7DFA - chains A and H of the 4 polymer chains in the assembly; structure by X-ray diffraction, 2.54 A resolution.

[Chain A]
Molecule: Beta-arrestin-1
Organism: Bos taurus
UniProtKB: P17870 (ARRB1_BOVIN); numbering as in UniProt (aligned over 1-418)
Sequence (426 residues; row label = number of the first residue in the row):
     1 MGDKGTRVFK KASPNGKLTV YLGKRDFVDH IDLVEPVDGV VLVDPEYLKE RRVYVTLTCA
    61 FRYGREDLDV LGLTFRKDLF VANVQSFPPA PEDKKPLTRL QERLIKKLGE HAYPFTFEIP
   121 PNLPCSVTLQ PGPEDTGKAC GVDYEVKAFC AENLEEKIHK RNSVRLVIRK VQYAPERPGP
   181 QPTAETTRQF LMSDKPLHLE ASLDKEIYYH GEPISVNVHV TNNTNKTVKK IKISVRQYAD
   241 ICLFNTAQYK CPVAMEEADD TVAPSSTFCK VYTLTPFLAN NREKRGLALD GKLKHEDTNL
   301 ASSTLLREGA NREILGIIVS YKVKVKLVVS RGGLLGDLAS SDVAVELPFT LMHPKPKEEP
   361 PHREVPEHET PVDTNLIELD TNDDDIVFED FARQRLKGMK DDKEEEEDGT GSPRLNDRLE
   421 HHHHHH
Unresolved in the structure: 1-4, 368-426
Sequence notes: expression tag (419-426)
Curated features (UniProtKB/Swiss-Prot):
  - motif: Asp385 to Arg395 ([DE]-X(1,2)-F-X-X-[FL]-X-X-X-R motif)
  - binding site (1D-myo-inositol hexakisphosphate): Lys250, Met255, Lys324, Lys326
  - modified residue: Tyr47 (Phosphotyrosine), Ser412 (Phosphoserine)
  - mutagenesis: Lys157 (K157Q: Impairs InsP6-binding and oligomerization; when associated with Q-160 and Q-161), Lys160 (K160Q: Impairs InsP6-binding and oligomerization; when associated with Q-157 and Q-161), Arg161 (R161Q: Impairs InsP6-binding and oligomerization; when associated with Q-157 and Q-160), Lys232 (K232Q: Impairs InsP6-binding and oligomerization; when associated with Q-236, Q-250, Q-324 and Q-326), Arg236 (R236Q: Impairs InsP6-binding and oligomerization; when associated with Q-232, Q-250, Q-324 and Q-326), Lys250 (K250Q: Impairs InsP6-binding and oligomerization; when associated with Q-232, Q-236, Q-324 and Q-326), Lys324 (K324Q: Impairs InsP6-binding and oligomerization; when associated with Q-232, Q-236, Q-250 and Q-326), Lys326 (K326Q: Impairs InsP6-binding and oligomerization; when associated with Q-232, Q-236, Q-250 and Q-324), Phe391 (F391A: Abolishes interaction with AP2B1; no effect on interaction with CLTC), Arg395 (R395E: Abolishes interaction with AP2B1; impairs interaction with CLTC), Leu396 (L396A: Impairs interaction with AP2B1; no effect on interaction with CLTC)
From the paper describing this entry:
  - conformationally variable residues (side-chain flip): Ala90 to Lys94, Leu293, Lys294, His295, Lys355 to Glu359
  - contacts within the chain: Gln189-Asp194 (hydrogen bond)

[Chain H]
Molecule: FAB30 heavy chain
Organism: Mus musculus
Sequence (249 residues; each row starts with the number of its first residue):
     1 MFVFSIATNA YAEISEVQLV ESGGGLVQPG GSLRLSCAAS GFNVYSSSIH WVRQAPGKGL
    61 EWVASISSYY GYTYYADSVK GRFTISADTS KNTAYLQMNS LRAEDTAVYY CARSRQFWYS
   121 GLDYWGQGTL VTVSSASTKG PSVFPLAPSS KSTSGGTAAL GCLVKDYFPE PVTVSWNSGA
   181 LTSGVHTFPA VLQSSGLYSL SSVVTVPSSS LGTQTYICNV NHKPSNTKVD KKVEPKSCDK
   241 THHHHHHHH
Unresolved in the structure: 1-16, 210-213, 237-249
Cystine bridges: Cys37-Cys111, Cys162-Cys218

[Interface between chain A and chain H]
Pairs across the interface (29; chain A residue first):
  His210(A) - Ser46(H)
  His210(A) - Phe117(H)
  Gly211(A) - Asn43(H)
  Gly211(A) - Tyr45(H)
  Gly211(A) - Ser46(H)
  Gly211(A) - Tyr69(H)
  Glu212(A) - Asn43(H)
  Pro213(A) - Asn43(H)
  Thr275(A) - Tyr45(H)
  Pro276(A) - Tyr69(H)
  Phe277(A) - Tyr45(H)  hydrophobic
  Phe277(A) - Tyr69(H)  hydrophobic
  Leu278(A) - Tyr69(H)  hydrogen bond (backbone-backbone)
  Leu278(A) - Tyr70(H)  hydrophobic
  Ala279(A) - Ser68(H)
  Ala279(A) - Tyr69(H)  hydrogen bond (backbone-backbone)
  Ala279(A) - Tyr70(H)
  Ala279(A) - Gly71(H)
  Arg282(A) - Tyr70(H)  hydrogen bond (side chain-backbone)
  Arg282(A) - Tyr72(H)
  Asp297(A) - Tyr70(H)
  Asp297(A) - Tyr72(H)
  Thr298(A) - Tyr70(H)  hydrogen bond (backbone-side chain)
  Asn299(A) - Tyr69(H)
  Asn299(A) - Tyr70(H)  hydrogen bond (backbone-side chain)
  Asn299(A) - Phe117(H)
  Leu300(A) - Tyr69(H)  hydrogen bond (backbone-side chain)
  His353(A) - Phe117(H)
  His353(A) - Trp118(H)
Also at the interface, not in a pair above, chain A (19 interface residues in all): Pro354, Pro360, Pro361, Val365
Also at the interface, not in a pair above, chain H (12 interface residues in all): Arg115, Tyr119

[In short]
19 residues of chain A face 12 of chain H across their interface; the contacts include 6 hydrogen bonds. Among
the polar pairs are Arg282(A)-Tyr70(H), Thr298(A)-Tyr70(H) and Asn299(A)-Tyr70(H). The paper reports
conformational variability at Ala90(A), Leu293(A) and Lys294(A) among others; contacts within the chain
involving Asp194(A) and Gln189(A).
Here chain A is Beta-arrestin-1 (Bos taurus) and chain H is FAB30 heavy chain (Mus musculus). Entry 7DFA
(Crystal of Arrestin2-V2Rpp-4-Fab30 complex) was determined by X-ray diffraction together with 7DF9, 7DFB and
7DFC from the same study.
